2BVP - chains A and B of the 3 polymer chains in the assembly; structure by X-ray diffraction, 1.35 A resolution.

Chain A:
Name: HLA class I histocompatibility antigen, B-57 alpha chain
From: Homo sapiens
UniProt: P18465 (1B57_HUMAN); residues 1-276 here correspond to UniProt positions 25-300 (UniProt number = residue number + 24)
Amino-acid sequence (276 residues; each row starts with the number of its first residue):
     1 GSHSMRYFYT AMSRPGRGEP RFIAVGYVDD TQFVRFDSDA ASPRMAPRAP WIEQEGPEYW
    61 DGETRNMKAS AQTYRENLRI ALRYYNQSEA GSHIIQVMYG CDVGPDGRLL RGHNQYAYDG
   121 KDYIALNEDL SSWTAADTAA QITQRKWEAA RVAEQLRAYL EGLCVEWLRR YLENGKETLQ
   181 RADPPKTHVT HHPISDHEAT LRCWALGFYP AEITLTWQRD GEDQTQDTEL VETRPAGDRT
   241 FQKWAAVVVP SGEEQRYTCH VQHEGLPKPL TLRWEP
Disordered / not traced: 275-276
Differences from the reference sequence: conflict Asn-114 (Asp138 in P18465), Tyr-116 (Ser140 in P18465)
Disulfide bonds: Cys-101/Cys-164, Cys-203/Cys-259

Chain B:
Name: Beta-2-microglobulin
From: Homo sapiens
UniProt: P61769 (B2MG_HUMAN); residues 1-99 here correspond to UniProt positions 21-119 (UniProt number = residue number + 20)
Amino-acid sequence (100 residues; numbered 0 to 99; the number before each row is that of its first residue; numbering starts at 0):
     0 MIQRTPKIQV YSRHPAENGK SNFLNCYVSG FHPSDIEVDL LKNGERIEKV EHSDLSFSKD
    60 WSFYLLYYTE FTPTEKDEYA CRVNHVTLSQ PKIVKWDRDM
Disordered / not traced: 0
Disulfide bonds: Cys-25/Cys-80
Curated features (UniProtKB/Swiss-Prot):
  - modified residue: Gln-2 (Pyrrolidone carboxylic acid)
  - glycosylation: Ile-1 (N-linked (Glc) (glycation) isoleucine), Lys-19 (N-linked (Glc) (glycation) lysine), Lys-41 (N-linked (Glc) (glycation) lysine), Lys-48 (N-linked (Glc) (glycation) lysine), Lys-58 (N-linked (Glc) (glycation) lysine), Lys-91 (N-linked (Glc) (glycation) lysine), Lys-94 (N-linked (Glc) (glycation) lysine)

Chain A / chain B interface:
Pairs across the interface - 61 pairs, chain A then chain B:
  Phe-8(A) with Ser-55(B); Phe-56(B), hydrophobic
  Tyr-9(A) with Phe-56(B)
  Thr-10(A) with Phe-56(B); Phe-62(B)
  Met-12(A) with Ser-33(B), hydrogen bond; Leu-54(B), hydrophobic
  Arg-17(A) with Asp-34(B), salt bridge
  Ile-23(A) with Leu-54(B)
  Val-25(A) with Asp-53(B); Leu-54(B); Ser-55(B)
  Tyr-27(A) with Ser-55(B); Tyr-63(B), hydrogen bond
  Gln-32(A) with Asp-53(B)
  Arg-35(A) with Asp-53(B), salt bridge
  Arg-48(A) with Asp-53(B), salt bridge
  Ile-94(A) with His-31(B); Pro-32(B), hydrophobic; Ser-33(B)
  Gln-96(A) with His-31(B), hydrogen bond; Phe-56(B); Trp-60(B), hydrogen bond (side chain-backbone); Phe-62(B)
  Val-97(A) with Phe-56(B)
  Gln-115(A) with Trp-60(B)
  Tyr-116(A) with Trp-60(B)
  Ala-117(A) with Trp-60(B), hydrophobic
  Asp-119(A) with His-31(B)
  Gly-120(A) with Arg-3(B), hydrogen bond (backbone-side chain); His-31(B); Asp-59(B); Trp-60(B)
  Asp-122(A) with Trp-60(B), hydrogen bond
  His-192(A) with Asp-98(B)
  Arg-202(A) with Asp-98(B), hydrogen bond (side chain-backbone)
  Trp-204(A) with Asp-98(B); Met-99(B)
  Val-231(A) with Gln-8(B)
  Glu-232(A) with Lys-6(B); Gln-8(B), hydrogen bond (backbone-side chain); Tyr-26(B), hydrogen bond; Ser-28(B), hydrogen bond
  Thr-233(A) with Tyr-26(B)
  Arg-234(A) with Gln-8(B), hydrogen bond; Tyr-10(B); Tyr-26(B); Met-99(B), hydrogen bond (side chain-backbone)
  Pro-235(A) with Tyr-10(B), hydrogen bond (backbone-side chain); Asn-24(B); Tyr-26(B); Leu-65(B), hydrophobic
  Ala-236(A) with Arg-12(B), hydrogen bond (backbone-side chain); Asn-24(B), hydrogen bond (backbone-side chain)
  Gly-237(A) with Arg-12(B), hydrogen bond (backbone-side chain)
  Asp-238(A) with Arg-12(B); His-13(B)
  Gln-242(A) with Tyr-10(B); Ser-11(B), hydrogen bond (side chain-backbone); Arg-12(B), hydrogen bond (side chain-backbone)
  Trp-244(A) with Met-99(B), hydrogen bond (side chain-backbone)
Also at the interface, not in a pair above, chain A (35 interface residues in all): Met-98, Leu-206
Also at the interface, not in a pair above, chain B (27 interface residues in all): Ile-1, Pro-14

Summary:
The interface between chain A and chain B involves 35 residues on one side and 27 on the other, with 19
hydrogen bonds and 3 salt bridges. Among the polar pairs are Arg-17(A)/Asp-34(B), Arg-35(A)/Asp-53(B) and
Arg-48(A)/Asp-53(B).
Chain A is HLA class I histocompatibility antigen, B-57 alpha chain and chain B is Beta-2-microglobulin, both
from Homo sapiens; the structure, Structures of Three HIV-1 HLA-B5703-Peptide Complexes and Identification of
Related HLAs Potentially Associated with Long-Term Non-Progression, was determined by X-ray diffraction,
deposited together with 2BVO and 2BVQ.
